PDB entry 7BLO | electron microscopy, 9.50 A resolution (very low resolution: no residue pairs are listed; an interface is given only as per-side residue counts) | chains G and C of the 8 polymer chains in the assembly

# Chain G
Molecule: Sorting nexin-3
Organism: Mus musculus
UniProtKB: Q78ZM0 (Q78ZM0_MOUSE); residue numbers follow UniProt; this construct covers 4-158
Chain sequence (155 residues; numbered 4 to 158; the number before each row is that of its first residue):
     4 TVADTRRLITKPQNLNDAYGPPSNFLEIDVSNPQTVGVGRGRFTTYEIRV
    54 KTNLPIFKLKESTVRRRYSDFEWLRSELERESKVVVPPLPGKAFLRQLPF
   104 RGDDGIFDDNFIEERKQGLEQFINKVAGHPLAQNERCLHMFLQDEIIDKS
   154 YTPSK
Small-molecule neighbours: PIB (2-(butanoyloxy)-1-{[(hydroxy{[2,3,4,6-tetrahydroxy-5-(phosphonooxy)cyclohexyl]oxy}phosphoryl)oxy]methyl}ethyl butanoate): F46, R70, Y71, S72, E75, K95, A96, F97, Q100, I109, R118

# Chain C
Molecule: Vacuolar protein sorting-associated protein 35
Organism: Homo sapiens
UniProtKB: Q96QK1 (VPS35_HUMAN); residues 12-363 here = UniProt positions 12-363
Chain sequence (352 residues; each row starts with the number of its first residue):
    12 QEKLLDEAIQAVKVQSFQMKRCLDKNKLMDALKHASNMLGELRTSMLSPK
    62 SYYELYMAISDELHYLEVYLTDEFAKGRKVADLYELVQYAGNIIPRLYLL
   112 ITVGVVYVKSFPQSRKDILKDLVEMCRGVQHPLRGLFLRNYLLQCTRNIL
   162 PDEGEPTDEETTGDISDSMDFVLLNFAEMNKLWVRMQHQGHSRDREKRER
   212 ERQELRILVGTNLVRLSQLEGVNVERYKQIVLTGILEQVVNCRDALAQEY
   262 LMECIIQVFPDEFHLQTLNPFLRACAELHQNVNVKNIIIALIDRLALFAH
   312 REDGPGIPADIKLFDIFSQQVATVIQSRQDMPSEDVVSLQVSLINLAMKC
   362 YP
UniProt features mapped onto this chain:
  - region (Interaction with SNX3): V25 to K44, D205 to E215
  - natural variant: I241 (I241M: Found in a patient with Parkinson disease), P316 (P316S: Found in a patient with Parkinson disease)
  - mutagenesis: L108 (L108P: Disrupts interaction with VPS26; no effect on interaction with VPS29)

# How chain G and chain C interact
At this resolution (10 A) residue pairs are not listed: 16 residues of chain G and 24 of chain C lie at the interface.

# In short
Chain G and chain C form an interface of 16 and 24 residues respectively. Ligands of chain G: compound PIB.
UniProt lists one mutagenesis site on chain C.
Chain G is Sorting nexin-3 (Mus musculus) and chain C is Vacuolar protein sorting-associated protein 35 (Homo
sapiens); the structure, VPS26 dimer region of metazoan membrane-assembled retromer:SNX3 complex modelled with
human proteins, was determined by electron microscopy together with 7BLQ, 7BLP and 7BLR from the same study.
